9DQV - chains B and C of the 16 polymer chains in the assembly; structure by electron microscopy, 3.30 A resolution.

== Chain B ==
Name: Structural polyprotein
From: Western equine encephalitis virus
Reference sequence: Q1W679 (Q1W679_WEEV); residues 1-403 here correspond to UniProt positions 320-722 (UniProt number = residue number + 319)
Sequence (403 residues; numbered 1 to 403; the number before each row is that of its first residue):
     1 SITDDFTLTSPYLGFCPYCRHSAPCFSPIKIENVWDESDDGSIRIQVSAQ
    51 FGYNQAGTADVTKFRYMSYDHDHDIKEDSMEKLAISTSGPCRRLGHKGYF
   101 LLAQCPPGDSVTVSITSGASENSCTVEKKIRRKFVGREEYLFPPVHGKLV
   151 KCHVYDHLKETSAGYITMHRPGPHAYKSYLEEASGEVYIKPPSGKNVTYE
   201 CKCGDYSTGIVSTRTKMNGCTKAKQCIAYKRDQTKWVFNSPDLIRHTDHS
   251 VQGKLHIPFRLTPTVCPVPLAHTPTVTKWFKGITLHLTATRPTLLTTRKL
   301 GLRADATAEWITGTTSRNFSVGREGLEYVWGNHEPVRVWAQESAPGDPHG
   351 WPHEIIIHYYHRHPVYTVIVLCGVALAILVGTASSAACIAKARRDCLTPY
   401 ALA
Not modelled in the structure: 119-120
Disulfide bonds: C16-C124, C19-C25, C91-C105, C152-C266, C201-C226, C203-C220
Covalent attachments: N-acetylglucosamine (NAG) linked to N196, N318

== Chain C ==
Name: Capsid protein
From: Western equine encephalitis virus
Notes: EC 3.4.21.90
Reference sequence: P13897 (POLS_WEEV); residues 1-163 here correspond to UniProt positions 97-259 (UniProt number = residue number + 96)
Sequence (163 residues; row label = number of the first residue in the row):
     1 GKRQRMCMKLESDKTFPIMLNGQVNGYACVVGGRLMKPLHVEGKIDNEQL
    51 AAVKLKKASMYDLEYGDVPQNMKSDTLQYTSDKPPGFYNWHHGAVQYENG
   101 RFTVPRGVGGKGDSGRPILDNRGRVVAIVLGGANEGTRTALSVVTWNQKG
   151 VTIKDTPEGSEPW
Not modelled in the structure: 1-5, 72-74
Curated features (UniProtKB/Swiss-Prot):
  - region (Interaction with spike glycoprotein E2): K56 to Y61, Q148 to T152
  - active site (Charge relay system): H40, D62, S114
  - site: Y88 (Involved in dimerization of the capsid protein), N121 (Involved in dimerization of the capsid protein), W163 (Cleavage)
  - modified residue: S12 (Phosphoserine), T15 (Phosphothreonine)

== How chain B and chain C interact ==
Contacting residue pairs (10; chain B residue first):
  T398(B) - A58(C)
  T398(B) - Y61(C)
  T398(B) - Y65(C)  hydrogen bond
  P399(B) - Y61(C)
  P399(B) - V151(C)  hydrophobic
  P399(B) - T152(C)
  Y400(B) - V151(C)  hydrophobic
  L402(B) - Y65(C)  hydrophobic
  L402(B) - W146(C)
  L402(B) - T152(C)
Also at the interface, not in a pair above, chain B (7 interface residues in all): R394, L397, A401
Also at the interface, not in a pair above, chain C (9 interface residues in all): R34, K56, G150

== Summary ==
The interface between chain B and chain C involves 7 residues on one side and 9 on the other; the contacts
include 1 hydrogen bond. Its one hydrogen-bonded contact is T398(B)-Y65(C). Covalently linked
N-acetylglucosamine: at N196(B) and N318(B).
Here chain B is Structural polyprotein and chain C is Capsid protein, both from Western equine encephalitis
virus. Entry 9DQV (Structure of western equine encephalitis virus CBA87 VLP in complex with human PCDH10 EC1)
was determined by electron microscopy.
